7WUT - chains A and C of the 4 polymer chains in the assembly; structure by electron microscopy, 3.50 A resolution.

[Chain A (and C)]
Molecule: Core protein
Organism: Dengue virus 2
Notes: EC 3.4.21.91, 3.6.1.15, 3.6.4.13; chain C of this document is another copy of the same molecule, construct and numbering; everything in this record applies to it too
UniProt: H9M640 (H9M640_9FLAV); residues 11-339 here correspond to UniProt positions 786-1114 (UniProt number = residue number + 775)
Sequence (329 residues; row label = number of the first residue in the row):
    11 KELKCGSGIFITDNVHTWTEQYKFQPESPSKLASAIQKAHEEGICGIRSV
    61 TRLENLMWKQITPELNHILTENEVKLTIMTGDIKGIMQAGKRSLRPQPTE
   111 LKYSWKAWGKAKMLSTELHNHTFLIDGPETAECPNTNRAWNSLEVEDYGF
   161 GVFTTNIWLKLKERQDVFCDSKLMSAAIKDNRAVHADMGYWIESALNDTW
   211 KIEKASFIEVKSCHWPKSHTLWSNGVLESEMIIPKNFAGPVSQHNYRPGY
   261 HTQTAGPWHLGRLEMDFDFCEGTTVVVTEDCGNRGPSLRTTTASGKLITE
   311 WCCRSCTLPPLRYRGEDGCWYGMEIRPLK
Not modelled in the structure: 11-13, 117-126
Disulfides: Cys55-Cys143, Cys179-Cys223, Cys280-Cys329, Cys291-Cys312, Cys313-Cys316
What the authors report for this chain:
  - conformationally variable residues: Gly18 to Thr27
  - self-association interface (contacts with another copy of this molecule): Gly18 to Thr27, Thr164

[Interface between chain A and chain C]
Contacting residue pairs (66):
  Gly16(A) with Trp28(C)
  Ser17(A) with Trp28(C)
  Gly18(A) with Trp201(C)
  Ile19(A) with Asn24(C); Val25(C); His26(C); Thr27(C)
  Phe20(A) with Asp23(C); Asn24(C); Arg192(C)
  Ile21(A) with Asp23(C); Asn24(C); Arg192(C)
  Thr22(A) with Thr22(C)
  Asp23(A) with Phe20(C); Ile21(C); Lys189(C), salt bridge
  Asn24(A) with Ile19(C); Phe20(C); Ile21(C); Lys189(C), hydrogen bond
  Val25(A) with Ile19(C)
  His26(A) with Ile19(C)
  Thr27(A) with Ile19(C)
  Trp28(A) with Gly16(C)
  Lys182(A) with Asp190(C)
  Met184(A) with Lys189(C); Asp190(C)
  Ser185(A) with Ile188(C), hydrogen bond (side chain-backbone)
  Ala186(A) with Ala187(C); Ile188(C), hydrogen bond (backbone-backbone)
  Ala187(A) with Ala186(C); Ala187(C), hydrophobic
  Ile188(A) with Ser185(C), hydrogen bond (backbone-side chain); Ala186(C), hydrogen bond (backbone-backbone); Ser228(C); His229(C)
  Lys189(A) with Asp23(C), salt bridge; Asn24(C), hydrogen bond; Met184(C)
  Asp190(A) with Lys182(C); Met184(C)
  Arg192(A) with Phe20(C); Ile21(C)
  Trp201(A) with Gly18(C)
  Lys227(A) with Trp232(C); Asn234(C)
  Ser228(A) with Ile188(C); Leu231(C); Trp232(C); Gln253(C)
  His229(A) with Ile188(C)
  Thr230(A) with Thr230(C); Leu231(C)
  Leu231(A) with Ser228(C); Thr230(C)
  Trp232(A) with Lys227(C); Ser228(C); Thr230(C); Ser233(C)
  Ser233(A) with Trp232(C); Ser233(C), hydrogen bond (side chain-backbone); Asn234(C), hydrogen bond
  Asn234(A) with Lys227(C); Ser233(C), hydrogen bond
  Gln253(A) with Ser228(C)
Other interface residues (no listed pair), chain A (36 interface residues in all): Lys14, Trp210, Ser216, His254
Other interface residues (no listed pair), chain C (37 interface residues in all): Lys14, Cys15, Ser17, Trp210, Ser216, His254

[Summary]
Chain A and chain C form an interface of 36 and 37 residues respectively, with 9 hydrogen bonds and 2 salt
bridges. Polar contacts include Asp23(A)-Lys189(C), Asn24(A)-Lys189(C) and Ser185(A)-Ile188(C). From the
paper: conformational variability at Gly18(A); a self-association interface involving Gly18(A) and Thr164(A).
Both chains are Core protein (Dengue virus 2). Entry 7WUT (CryoEM structure of stable sNS1 tetramer) was
determined by electron microscopy, deposited together with 7WUS, 7WUU and 7WUV.
